PDB entry 8IR0 | X-ray diffraction, 2.89 A resolution | chains H and B of the 3 polymer chains in the assembly

# Chain H (and B)
Protein: Ferritin
Source organism: Asterias forbesi
Notes: chain B of this document is another copy of the same molecule, construct and numbering; everything in this record applies to it too
Reference sequence: O02384 (O02384_ASTFO); residue numbers follow UniProt; this construct covers 2-171
Chain sequence (170 residues; each row starts with the number of its first residue):
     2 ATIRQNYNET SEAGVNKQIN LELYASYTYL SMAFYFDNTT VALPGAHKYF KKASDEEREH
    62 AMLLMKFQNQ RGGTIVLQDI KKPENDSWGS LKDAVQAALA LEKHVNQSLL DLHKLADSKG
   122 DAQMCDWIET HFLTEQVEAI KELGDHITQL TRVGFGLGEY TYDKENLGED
Not modelled in the structure: 2, 170-171
Construct notes: engineered mutation Phe-156 (Pro in O02384)

# How chain H and chain B interact
Pairs across the interface (28):
  Asp-38(H) with Lys-142(B), hydrogen bond (backbone-side chain)
  Thr-40(H) with Lys-142(B); Gly-145(B); Asp-146(B), hydrogen bond; Thr-149(B), hydrogen bond (backbone-side chain)
  Thr-41(H) with Thr-149(B)
  Val-42(H) with Thr-149(B); Arg-153(B), hydrogen bond (backbone-side chain)
  Ala-43(H) with Thr-149(B); Gln-150(B); Arg-153(B), hydrogen bond (backbone-side chain)
  Leu-44(H) with Arg-153(B)
  Pro-45(H) with Gln-150(B)
  Gly-157(H) with Arg-153(B)
  Leu-158(H) with Arg-153(B), hydrogen bond (backbone-backbone); Val-154(B), hydrophobic; Leu-158(B), hydrophobic; Gly-159(B)
  Glu-160(H) with Arg-153(B), salt bridge
  Tyr-161(H) with Gln-150(B); Arg-153(B); Val-154(B), hydrophobic; Thr-162(B); Tyr-163(B), hydrophobic; Glu-166(B); Asn-167(B), hydrogen bond
  Lys-165(H) with Glu-166(B), hydrogen bond (side chain-backbone); Asn-167(B)

# Summary
12 residues of chain H face 13 of chain B across their interface; the contacts include 8 hydrogen bonds and 1
salt bridge. Polar pairs include Glu-160(H)/Arg-153(B), Asp-38(H)/Lys-142(B) and Thr-40(H)/Asp-146(B).
Both chains are Ferritin (Asterias forbesi). Entry 8IR0 (AfFer mutant-P156F) was determined by X-ray
diffraction, deposited together with 8IQV, 8IQW, 8IQX, 8IQY and 8IQZ.
